Entry 5L5O (X-ray diffraction, 2.60 A resolution); this record covers chains I and Y of the 28 polymer chains in the assembly.

Chain I:
Molecule: Proteasome subunit beta type-3
Organism: Saccharomyces cerevisiae (strain ATCC 204508 / S288c)
Notes: EC 3.4.25.1
UniProtKB: P25451 (PSB3_YEAST); residues 0-204 here correspond to UniProt positions 1-205 (UniProt number = residue number + 1)
Sequence (205 residues; numbered 0 to 204; the number before each row is that of its first residue; numbering starts at 0):
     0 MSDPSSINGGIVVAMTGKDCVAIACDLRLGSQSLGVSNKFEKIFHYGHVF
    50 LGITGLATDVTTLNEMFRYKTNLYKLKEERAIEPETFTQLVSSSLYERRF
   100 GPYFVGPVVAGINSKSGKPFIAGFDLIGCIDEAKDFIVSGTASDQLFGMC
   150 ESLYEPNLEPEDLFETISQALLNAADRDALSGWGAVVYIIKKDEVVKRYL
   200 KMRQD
Unresolved in the structure: 0
Bound ions: Mg2+ site 1: Ala-174, Asp-177, Ser-180; Mg2+ site 2: Asp-204 (shared with Ala-164(Y), Asp-167(Y), Ser-170(Y) of chain Y)
Ligand contacts: 79P ((2S)-3-(1H-indol-3-yl)-N-[(2S,3S,4R)-4-methyl-3,5-bis(oxidanyl)-1-phenyl-pentan-2-yl]-2-[[(2R)-2-(2-morpholin-4-ylethanoylamino)propanoyl]amino]propanamide): Asp-124, Leu-125, Ile-126
Curated features (UniProtKB/Swiss-Prot):
  - modified residue: Ser-30 (Phosphoserine)
  - cross-link: Lys-69 (Glycyl lysine isopeptide (Lys-Gly) (interchain with G-Cter in ubiquitin))

Chain Y:
Molecule: Proteasome subunit beta type-8, Proteasome subunit beta type-5
Organism: Homo sapiens
Notes: EC 3.4.25.1
UniProtKB: chimeric construct of P28062, P30656: residues 1-138 from P28062 (PSB8_HUMAN) positions 73-210 (UniProt number = residue number + 72); residues 139-211 from P30656 positions 215-287 (UniProt number = residue number + 76)
Sequence (211 residues; numbered 1 to 211; the number before each row is that of its first residue):
     1 TTTLAFKFQHGVIAAVDSRASAGSYISALRVNKVIEINPYLLGTMSGCAA
    51 DCQYWERLLAKECRLYYLRNGERISVSAASKLLSNMMCQYRGMGLSMGSM
   101 ICGWDKKGPGLYYVDEHGTRLSGNMFSTGSGNTYAYGVLDSNYKWDLSVE
   151 DALYLGKRSILAAAHRDAYSGGSVNLYHVTEDGWIYHGNHDVGELFWKVK
   201 EEEGSFNNVIG
Covalent attachments: compound 79P linked to Thr-1
Bound ions: Mg2+: Ala-164, Asp-167, Ser-170 (shared with Asp-204(I) of chain I)
Ligand contacts: 79P ((2S)-3-(1H-indol-3-yl)-N-[(2S,3S,4R)-4-methyl-3,5-bis(oxidanyl)-1-phenyl-pentan-2-yl]-2-[[(2R)-2-(2-morpholin-4-ylethanoylamino)propanoyl]amino]propanamide): Arg-19, Ala-20, Ser-21, Ser-27, Val-31, Lys-33, Met-45, Ser-46, Gly-47, Cys-48, Ala-49, Ser-96, Ser-130, Tyr-169
Curated features (UniProtKB/Swiss-Prot):
  - active site: Thr-1 (Nucleophile)
From the paper describing this entry:
  - binding site for 79P: Thr-1
  - catalytic residues: Thr-1 (citing earlier work)

Interface between chain I and chain Y:
Contacting residue pairs - 45 pairs, chain I then chain Y:
  Arg-27(I) / Ala-168(Y)
  Ser-32(I) / Arg-166(Y)
  Ser-32(I) / Asp-167(Y)
  Ser-32(I) / Ala-168(Y)  hydrogen bond (backbone-backbone)
  Ser-32(I) / Tyr-169(Y)
  Leu-33(I) / Tyr-134(Y)
  Leu-33(I) / Arg-166(Y)
  Gly-34(I) / Arg-166(Y)  hydrogen bond (backbone-side chain)
  Val-35(I) / Arg-166(Y)
  Asn-37(I) / Asn-208(Y)
  Asn-37(I) / Val-209(Y)
  Lys-38(I) / Asn-208(Y)  hydrogen bond (side chain-backbone)
  Lys-38(I) / Ile-210(Y)
  Gln-144(I) / Tyr-25(Y)
  Asp-175(I) / Ile-26(Y)
  Asp-175(I) / Leu-29(Y)
  Arg-176(I) / Tyr-25(Y)
  Arg-176(I) / Ile-26(Y)  hydrogen bond (side chain-backbone)
  Arg-176(I) / Ser-27(Y)  hydrogen bond (side chain-backbone)
  Arg-176(I) / Ala-28(Y)
  Arg-176(I) / Leu-29(Y)
  Asp-177(I) / Ser-24(Y)
  Asp-177(I) / Ile-26(Y)
  Ala-178(I) / Ser-24(Y)  hydrogen bond (backbone-backbone)
  Ala-178(I) / Ile-26(Y)
  Ala-178(I) / Ala-168(Y)
  Ala-178(I) / Tyr-169(Y)  hydrophobic
  Trp-182(I) / His-165(Y)  hydrogen bond (side chain-backbone)
  Trp-182(I) / Arg-166(Y)
  Lys-200(I) / Trp-197(Y)
  Met-201(I) / Trp-197(Y)
  Arg-202(I) / Gly-172(Y)  hydrogen bond (side chain-backbone)
  Arg-202(I) / Asp-191(Y)  salt bridge
  Arg-202(I) / Val-192(Y)
  Arg-202(I) / Gly-193(Y)
  Gln-203(I) / His-165(Y)  hydrogen bond (backbone-side chain)
  Gln-203(I) / Phe-196(Y)
  Gln-203(I) / Trp-197(Y)
  Gln-203(I) / Val-209(Y)
  Asp-204(I) / Arg-19(Y)  salt bridge
  Asp-204(I) / Ala-164(Y)
  Asp-204(I) / Ser-170(Y)
  Asp-204(I) / Gly-171(Y)
  Asp-204(I) / Gly-172(Y)  hydrogen bond (side chain-backbone)
  Asp-204(I) / Val-192(Y)
Interface residues without a listed pair, chain I (20 interface residues in all): Gln-31, Leu-179
Interface residues without a listed pair, chain Y (26 interface residues in all): Gly-211

Overview:
Chain I and chain Y form an interface of 20 and 26 residues respectively; the contacts include 10 hydrogen
bonds and 2 salt bridges. Polar contacts include Arg-202(I)/Asp-191(Y), Asp-204(I)/Arg-19(Y) and
Gly-34(I)/Arg-166(Y). Chain I binds compound 79P. Covalently linked compound 79P: at Thr-1(Y). From the paper:
the catalytic residue Thr-1(Y); a binding site for 79P at Thr-1(Y).
Chain I is Proteasome subunit beta type-3 (Saccharomyces cerevisiae (strain ATCC 204508 / S288c)) and chain Y
is Proteasome subunit beta type-8, Proteasome subunit beta type-5 (Homo sapiens); the structure, Yeast 20S
proteasome with human beta5i (1-138) and human beta6 (97-111; 118-133) in complex with epoxyketone ..., was
determined by X-ray diffraction, deposited together with 5L52, 5L54, 5L55, 5L5A, 5L5B, 5L5D and 30 further
entries.
